Entry 7VCS (electron microscopy, 3.32 A resolution); this record covers chains H and I of the 12 polymer chains in the assembly.

== Chain H (and I) ==
Name: Transitional endoplasmic reticulum ATPase
From: Homo sapiens
Notes: EC 3.6.4.6; chain I of this document is another copy of the same molecule, construct and numbering; everything in this record applies to it too
UniProtKB: P55072 (TERA_HUMAN); numbering as in UniProt (aligned over 1-806)
Amino-acid sequence (812 residues; row label = number of the first residue in the row):
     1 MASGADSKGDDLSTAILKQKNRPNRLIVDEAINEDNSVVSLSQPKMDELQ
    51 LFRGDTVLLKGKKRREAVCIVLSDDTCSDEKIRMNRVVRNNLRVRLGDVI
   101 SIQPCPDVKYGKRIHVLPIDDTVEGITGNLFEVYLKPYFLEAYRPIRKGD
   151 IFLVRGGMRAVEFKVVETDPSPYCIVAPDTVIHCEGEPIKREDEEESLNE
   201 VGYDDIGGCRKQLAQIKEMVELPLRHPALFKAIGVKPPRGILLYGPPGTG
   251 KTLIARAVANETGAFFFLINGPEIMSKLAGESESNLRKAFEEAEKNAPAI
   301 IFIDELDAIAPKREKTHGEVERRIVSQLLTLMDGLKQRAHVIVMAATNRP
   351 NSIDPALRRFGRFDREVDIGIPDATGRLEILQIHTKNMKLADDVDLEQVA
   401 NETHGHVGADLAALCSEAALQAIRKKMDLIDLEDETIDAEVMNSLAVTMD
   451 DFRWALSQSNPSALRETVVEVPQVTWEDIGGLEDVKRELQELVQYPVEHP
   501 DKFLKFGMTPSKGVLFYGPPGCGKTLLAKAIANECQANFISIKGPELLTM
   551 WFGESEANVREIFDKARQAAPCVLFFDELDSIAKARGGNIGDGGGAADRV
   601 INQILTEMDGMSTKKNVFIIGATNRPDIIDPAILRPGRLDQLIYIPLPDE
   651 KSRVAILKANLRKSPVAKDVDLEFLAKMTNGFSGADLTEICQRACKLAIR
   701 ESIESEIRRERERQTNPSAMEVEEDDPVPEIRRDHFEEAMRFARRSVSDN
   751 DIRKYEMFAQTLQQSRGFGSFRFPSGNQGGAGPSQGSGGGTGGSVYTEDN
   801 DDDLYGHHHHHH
Not modelled in the structure: 1-11, 778-812
Sequence notes: expression tag (807-812)
UniProt features mapped onto this chain:
  - region: Thr797 to Gly806 (Interaction with UBXN6)
  - motif: Asp802 to Gly806 (PIM motif)
  - binding site (ATP): Pro247 to Leu253, Asn348, His384, Gly521 to Leu526
  - modified residue: Ala2 (N-acetylalanine), Ser3 (Phosphoserine), Ser7 (Phosphoserine), Ser13 (Phosphoserine), Ser37 (Phosphoserine), Lys315 (N6,N6,N6-trimethyllysine), Thr436 (Phosphothreonine), Ser462 (Phosphoserine), Lys502 (N6-acetyllysine), Lys505 (N6-acetyllysine), Lys668 (N6-acetyllysine), Ser702 (Phosphoserine), Lys754 (N6-acetyllysine), Ser770 (Phosphoserine), Ser775 (Phosphoserine), Ser787 (Phosphoserine), Tyr805 (Phosphotyrosine)
  - cross-link (Glycyl lysine isopeptide (Lys-Gly)): Lys8 (interchain with G-Cter in SUMO2), Lys18 (interchain with G-Cter in SUMO2)
  - natural variant: Arg95 (R95G: In IBMPFD1), Gly97 (G97E: In CMT2Y), Ile126 (I126F: In IBMPFD1; uncertain significance), Arg155 (R155C: In IBMPFD1; R155H: In FTDALS6 and IBMPFD1; R155L: In IBMPFD1; R155P: In IBMPFD1; R155S: In IBMPFD1), Arg159 (R159G: In FTDALS6; R159H: In IBMPFD1), Ala160 (A160T: In IBMPFD1; uncertain significance), Glu185 (E185K: In CMT2Y), Arg191 (R191Q: In FTDALS6 and IBMPFD1), Leu198 (L198W: In IBMPFD1), Ala232 (A232E: In IBMPFD1), Ile254 (I254F: In IBMPFD1; uncertain significance), Ile369 (I369T: In IBMPFD1; uncertain significance), 2 further natural variant entries in UniProt
  - mutagenesis: Phe52 to Asp55 (Abolishes interaction with NPLOC4; when associated with A-110), Arg53 (R53A: Minor effect on affinity for ATP and ADP), Arg86 (R86A: Strongly increased affinity for ATP. Strongly reduced affinity for ADP), Tyr110 (Y110A: Abolishes interaction with NPLOC4; when associated with 52-A--A-55), Arg113 to His115 (Severely reduced binding to DERL1), Phe131 (F131R: Severely reduced binding to DERL1), Leu140 (L140D: Severely reduced binding to DERL1), Asp179 (D179R: No effect on binding to DERL1), His183 (H183W: Severely reduced binding to DERL1), Lys251 (K251Q: Impairs ERAD degradation of HMGCR and does not inhibit interaction with RHBDD1; when associated with Q-524), Glu305 (E305Q: Defect in ubiquitin-dependent protein degradation by the proteasome; when associated with Q-578), Lys312 (K312A: Does not affect methylation by VCPKMT), 8 further mutagenesis entries in UniProt
Ion coordination: Mg2+: Thr252 (together with ATP-gamma-S)
Ligand contacts:
  - ATP-gamma-S (AGS; phosphothiophosphoric acid-adenylate ester), molecule 1: Asp205, Ile206, Gly207, Pro246, Pro247, Gly248, Thr249, Gly250, Lys251, Thr252, Leu253, Asn348, Ile380, His384, Gly408, Ala409
  - ATP-gamma-S (AGS), molecule 2: Asp478, Ile479, Gly480, Pro520, Gly521, Cys522, Gly523, Lys524, Thr525, Leu526, Asn624, Ile656, Asn660, Gly684, Ala685, Thr688
What the authors report for this chain:
  - self-association interface (contacts with another copy of this molecule); pairs are residue here / residue on that copy: Arg745-Asp749 (salt bridge), Arg753
  - catalytic residues: Glu578
  - mutagenesis - E578A: decreased catalytic activity
  - mutagenesis - E305A/E578A: abolished catalytic activity

== Interface between chain H and chain I ==
Contacting residue pairs (104; chain H residue first):
  Leu12(H) - Gln421(I)
  Leu12(H) - Arg424(I)
  Leu12(H) - Lys425(I)
  Ser13(H) - Arg424(I)
  Ala15(H) - Met427(I)
  Lys20(H) - Asp428(I)  hydrogen bond (side chain-backbone)
  Lys20(H) - Leu429(I)  hydrogen bond (side chain-backbone)
  Lys20(H) - Ile430(I)
  Lys20(H) - Asp431(I)
  Arg22(H) - Asp431(I)  salt bridge
  Arg25(H) - Glu433(I)
  Glu218(H) - Leu420(I)
  Glu218(H) - Arg424(I)  salt bridge
  Glu221(H) - Leu432(I)
  His226(H) - Asp434(I)
  His226(H) - Glu435(I)
  His226(H) - Ile437(I)
  Leu229(H) - Met442(I)  hydrophobic
  Ile233(H) - Asn387(I)
  Glu319(H) - Val320(I)
  Glu319(H) - Glu321(I)
  Arg322(H) - Thr316(I)
  Arg322(H) - Glu321(I)  salt bridge
  Arg323(H) - Met275(I)
  Arg323(H) - Ser276(I)
  Arg323(H) - Lys277(I)  hydrogen bond (side chain-backbone)
  Arg323(H) - Leu278(I)
  Arg323(H) - Ala279(I)
  Ser326(H) - Pro272(I)
  Ser326(H) - Met275(I)
  Ser326(H) - Ser276(I)
  Gln327(H) - Ser276(I)
  Leu329(H) - Pro272(I)  hydrophobic
  Thr330(H) - Pro272(I)  hydrogen bond (side chain-backbone)
  Thr330(H) - Glu273(I)  hydrogen bond (side chain-backbone)
  Lys336(H) - Glu196(I)  salt bridge
  Arg338(H) - Glu192(I)
  Arg359(H) - Pro247(I)
  Arg359(H) - Asn348(I)
  Phe360(H) - Gly248(I)
  Phe360(H) - Ala409(I)  hydrophobic
  Phe360(H) - Asp410(I)
  Arg362(H) - Glu305(I)  salt bridge
  Arg365(H) - Ser416(I)
  Arg365(H) - Glu417(I)  salt bridge
  Glu488(H) - Lys696(I)  salt bridge
  Glu491(H) - Arg700(I)  salt bridge
  Leu492(H) - Lys696(I)
  Tyr495(H) - Ile703(I)  hydrophobic
  Lys502(H) - Glu706(I)  salt bridge
  Phe503(H) - Ile699(I)  hydrophobic
  Leu504(H) - Arg453(I)
  Lys505(H) - Pro665(I)
  Lys505(H) - Asp726(I)  salt bridge
  Phe506(H) - Ser664(I)
  Phe506(H) - Pro665(I)
  Phe506(H) - Val728(I)
  Gly507(H) - Lys663(I)
  Gly507(H) - Ser664(I)  hydrogen bond (backbone-side chain)
  Met508(H) - Gln692(I)
  Met508(H) - Cys695(I)  hydrophobic
  Met508(H) - Lys696(I)
  Met508(H) - Ile699(I)  hydrophobic
  Arg560(H) - Arg465(I)
  Arg567(H) - Asn460(I)
  Gly593(H) - Arg586(I)
  Gly593(H) - Gly587(I)
  Gly594(H) - Ala585(I)
  Gly594(H) - Arg586(I)
  Gly595(H) - Lys584(I)
  Gly595(H) - Ala585(I)  hydrogen bond (backbone-backbone)
  Gly595(H) - Arg586(I)
  Asp598(H) - Phe552(I)
  Arg599(H) - Phe552(I)
  Asn602(H) - Pro545(I)  hydrogen bond (side chain-backbone)
  Asn602(H) - Leu548(I)
  Asn602(H) - Thr549(I)  hydrogen bond
  Thr606(H) - Pro545(I)
  Glu607(H) - Arg465(I)  salt bridge
  Lys614(H) - Glu402(I)  salt bridge
  Lys614(H) - Leu456(I)
  Lys615(H) - Ser457(I)  hydrogen bond (side chain-backbone)
  Lys615(H) - Gln458(I)  hydrogen bond (side chain-backbone)
  Lys615(H) - Ser459(I)  hydrogen bond (side chain-backbone)
  Arg635(H) - Glu578(I)  salt bridge
  Gln763(H) - Arg744(I)
  Gln764(H) - Arg741(I)
  Gln764(H) - Phe742(I)
  Gln764(H) - Ala743(I)
  Gln764(H) - Arg744(I)
  Ser765(H) - Ala743(I)  hydrogen bond (backbone-backbone)
  Ser765(H) - Arg744(I)
  Phe768(H) - Met740(I)
  Phe771(H) - Phe674(I)  hydrophobic
  Phe771(H) - Leu675(I)  hydrophobic
  Phe771(H) - Met678(I)  hydrophobic
  Phe771(H) - Glu737(I)
  Phe771(H) - Met740(I)  hydrophobic
  Arg772(H) - Phe674(I)
  Arg772(H) - Glu737(I)
  Phe773(H) - Asp671(I)
  Phe773(H) - Arg733(I)
  Phe773(H) - Glu737(I)
  Pro774(H) - Phe674(I)
Other interface residues (no listed pair), chain H (74 interface residues in all): Ile16, Leu222, Arg225, Ala232, Val235, Lys236, Arg313, His317, Asp333, Arg487, His499, Thr509, Asp564, Ala597, Asp609, Gly610, Leu762, Ser775
Other interface residues (no listed pair), chain I (94 interface residues in all): Asn270, Ala308, His317, Ala419, Ile423, Thr436, Leu445, Leu464, Lys543, Gly591, Asp592, Val670, Phe682, Ser702, Glu730, Ile731, Phe736, Arg745

== In short ==
74 residues of chain H and 94 residues of chain I are in contact, with 13 hydrogen bonds and 13 salt bridges.
Polar pairs include Arg22(H)-Asp431(I), Glu218(H)-Arg424(I) and Arg322(H)-Glu321(I). Chain H binds
ATP-gamma-S. The paper reports the catalytic residue Glu578(H); E578A of chain H reduces catalytic activity.
Chain H and chain I are both Transitional endoplasmic reticulum ATPase (Homo sapiens); the structure, Human
p97 double hexamer conformer II with ATPgammaS bound, was determined by electron microscopy (same publication
as 7VCT, 7VCU, 7VCV and 7VCX).
